PDB entry 8DWG | electron microscopy, 2.71 A resolution | chains C and D of the 6 polymer chains in the assembly

== Chain C ==
Molecule: Guanine nucleotide-binding protein G(I)/G(S)/G(T) subunit beta-1
Source organism: Homo sapiens
UniProtKB: P62873 (GBB1_HUMAN); residue numbers follow UniProt; this construct covers 2-340
Sequence (345 residues; numbered -4 to 340; the number before each row is that of its first residue; numbers below 1 keep their minus sign (Gly-4 is residue -4)):
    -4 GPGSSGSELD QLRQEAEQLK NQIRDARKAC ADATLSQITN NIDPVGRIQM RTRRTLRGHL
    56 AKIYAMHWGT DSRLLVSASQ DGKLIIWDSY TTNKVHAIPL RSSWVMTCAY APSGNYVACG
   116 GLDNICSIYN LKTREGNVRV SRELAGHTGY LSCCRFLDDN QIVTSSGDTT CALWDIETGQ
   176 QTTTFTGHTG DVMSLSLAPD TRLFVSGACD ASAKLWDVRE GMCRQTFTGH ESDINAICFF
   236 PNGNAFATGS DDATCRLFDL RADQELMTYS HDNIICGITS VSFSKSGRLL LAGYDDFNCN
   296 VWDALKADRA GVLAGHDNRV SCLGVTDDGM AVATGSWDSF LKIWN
Unresolved in the structure: -4 to 2
Differences from the reference sequence: expression tag (-4 to 1)
Curated features (UniProtKB/Swiss-Prot):
  - modified residue: Ser2 (N-acetylserine), His266 (Phosphohistidine)
  - natural variant: Leu30 (L30F: In MRD42; uncertain significance), Arg52 (R52G: In MRD42), Gly64 (G64V: In MRD42), Asp76 (D76E: In MRD42; D76G: In MRD42), Gly77 (G77S: In MRD42), Lys78 (K78R: In MRD42), Ile80 (I80N: In MRD42; I80T: In MRD42), His91 (H91R: In MRD42; uncertain significance), Ala92 (A92T: In MRD42), Pro94 (P94S: In MRD42), Leu95 (L95P: In MRD42), Arg96 (R96L: In MRD42), 5 further natural variant entries in UniProt

== Chain D ==
Molecule: Guanine nucleotide-binding protein G(I)/G(S)/G(O) subunit gamma-2
Source organism: Homo sapiens
UniProtKB: P59768 (GBG2_HUMAN); residue numbers follow UniProt; this construct covers 1-71
Sequence (71 residues; each row starts with the number of its first residue):
     1 MASNNTASIA QARKLVEQLK MEANIDRIKV SKAAADLMAY CEAHAKEDPL LTPVPASENP
    61 FREKKFFCAI L
Unresolved in the structure: 1-10, 62-71
Curated features (UniProtKB/Swiss-Prot):
  - modified residue: Ala2 (N-acetylalanine), Cys68 (Cysteine methyl ester)
  - lipidation: Cys68 (S-geranylgeranyl cysteine)

== How chain C and chain D interact ==
Pairs across the interface - 72 pairs, chain C then chain D:
  Leu7(C) - Val16(D)
  Ala11(C) - Leu19(D)
  Leu14(C) - Val16(D)
  Gln17(C) - Ala23(D)
  Ile18(C) - Leu19(D)  hydrophobic
  Ile18(C) - Ala23(D)  hydrophobic
  Ile18(C) - Arg27(D)
  Ala21(C) - Arg27(D)
  Arg22(C) - Glu22(D)  salt bridge
  Arg22(C) - Arg27(D)
  Cys25(C) - Ile28(D)
  Cys25(C) - Lys29(D)
  Cys25(C) - Val30(D)  hydrogen bond (backbone-backbone)
  Ala26(C) - Val30(D)  hydrophobic
  Asp27(C) - Lys29(D)
  Asp27(C) - Val30(D)  hydrogen bond (side chain-backbone)
  Asp27(C) - Ser31(D)  hydrogen bond
  Ala28(C) - Val30(D)
  Leu30(C) - Ala34(D)  hydrophobic
  Ile33(C) - Ser31(D)
  Ile33(C) - Ala34(D)  hydrophobic
  Val40(C) - Leu51(D)  hydrophobic
  Ile43(C) - Leu50(D)
  Ile43(C) - Leu51(D)
  Arg48(C) - Phe61(D)
  Arg49(C) - Phe61(D)
  Ser84(C) - Phe61(D)
  Tyr85(C) - Pro60(D)  hydrophobic
  Tyr85(C) - Phe61(D)  hydrophobic
  Cys218(C) - Gln18(D)  hydrogen bond (backbone-side chain)
  Arg219(C) - Glu22(D)
  Gln220(C) - Glu22(D)
  Gln220(C) - Ile25(D)
  Thr221(C) - Glu22(D)  hydrogen bond (backbone-side chain)
  Phe235(C) - Cys41(D)  hydrophobic
  Pro236(C) - Tyr40(D)
  Asn237(C) - Tyr40(D)
  Leu252(C) - Leu37(D)  hydrophobic
  Asp254(C) - Ala33(D)
  Asp254(C) - Leu37(D)
  Arg256(C) - Arg27(D)
  Arg256(C) - Ile28(D)  hydrogen bond (backbone-backbone)
  Arg256(C) - Asp36(D)  salt bridge
  Ala257(C) - Arg27(D)
  Ala257(C) - Ile28(D)
  Asp258(C) - Ile25(D)
  Asp258(C) - Arg27(D)  salt bridge
  Gln259(C) - Val30(D)
  Leu261(C) - Val30(D)  hydrophobic
  Ser279(C) - Asp48(D)  hydrogen bond
  Lys280(C) - Glu47(D)  salt bridge
  Lys280(C) - Asp48(D)
  Ser281(C) - Tyr40(D)
  Ser281(C) - Cys41(D)
  Ser281(C) - His44(D)
  Ser281(C) - Asp48(D)  hydrogen bond
  Gly282(C) - Cys41(D)
  Arg283(C) - Cys41(D)
  Arg283(C) - Leu51(D)
  Leu284(C) - Leu50(D)  hydrophobic
  Leu284(C) - Leu51(D)  hydrophobic
  Leu300(C) - Cys41(D)  hydrophobic
  Asp323(C) - Pro49(D)
  Gly324(C) - Pro49(D)
  Gly324(C) - Leu50(D)
  Met325(C) - Pro49(D)  hydrophobic
  Met325(C) - Asn59(D)
  Met325(C) - Pro60(D)
  Ala326(C) - Phe61(D)  hydrophobic
  Ile338(C) - Phe61(D)  hydrophobic
  Asn340(C) - Asn59(D)  hydrogen bond
  Asn340(C) - Phe61(D)
Also at the interface, not in a pair above, chain C (53 interface residues in all): Glu10, Thr29, Thr34, Ile37, Met45, Ala240, Val320
Also at the interface, not in a pair above, chain D (31 interface residues in all): Lys20, Asp26, Met38, Ala45, Glu58

== Overview ==
53 residues of chain C face 31 of chain D across their interface, with 9 hydrogen bonds and 4 salt bridges.
Among the polar pairs are Arg22(C)-Glu22(D), Arg256(C)-Asp36(D) and Asp258(C)-Arg27(D).
Chain C is Guanine nucleotide-binding protein G(I)/G(S)/G(T) subunit beta-1 and chain D is Guanine
nucleotide-binding protein G(I)/G(S)/G(O) subunit gamma-2, both from Homo sapiens; the structure, CryoEM
structure of Gq-coupled MRGPRX1 with peptide ligand BAM8-22 and positive allosteric modulator ML382, was
determined by electron microscopy together with 8DWC and 8DWH from the same study.
